PDB entry 3JD7 | electron microscopy, 3.90 A resolution | chains 1 and 4 of the 4 polymer chains in the assembly

Chain 1:
Name: Capsid protein VP1
Source organism: Coxsackievirus B3
UniProt: Q66282 (POLG_CXB3W); residues 1-281 here correspond to UniProt positions 571-851 (UniProt number = residue number + 570)
Chain sequence (281 residues; row label = number of the first residue in the row):
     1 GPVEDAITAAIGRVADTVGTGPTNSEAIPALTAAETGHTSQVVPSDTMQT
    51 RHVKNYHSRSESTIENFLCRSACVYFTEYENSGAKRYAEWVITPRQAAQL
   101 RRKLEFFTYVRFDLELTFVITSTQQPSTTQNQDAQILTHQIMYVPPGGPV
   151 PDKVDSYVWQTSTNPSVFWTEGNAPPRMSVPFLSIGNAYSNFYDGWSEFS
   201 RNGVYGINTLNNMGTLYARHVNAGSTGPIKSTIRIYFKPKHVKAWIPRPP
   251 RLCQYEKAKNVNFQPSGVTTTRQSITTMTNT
Not modelled in the structure: 1-11
UniProt features mapped onto this chain:
  - site: Thr281 (Cleavage)

Chain 4:
Name: Capsid protein VP4
Source organism: Coxsackievirus B3
UniProt: Q66282 (POLG_CXB3W); residue numbers follow UniProt; this construct covers 2-69
Chain sequence (68 residues; numbered 2 to 69; the number before each row is that of its first residue):
     2 GAQVSTQKTGAHETGLNASGNSIIHYTNINYYKDAASNSANRQDFTQDPS
    52 KFTEPVKDIMIKSLPALN
Not modelled in the structure: 13-24
UniProt features mapped onto this chain:
  - site: Asn69 (Cleavage)
  - lipidation: Gly2 (N-myristoyl glycine)

How chain 1 and chain 4 interact:
Pairs across the interface (33; chain 1 residue first):
  Gly12(1) with Phe46(4)
  Ala27(1) with Ser64(4)
  Ile28(1) with Lys63(4); Ser64(4)
  Thr32(1) with Ala67(4)
  Ala33(1) with Ala67(4)
  Thr36(1) with Val57(4)
  Gly37(1) with Pro56(4)
  His38(1) with Glu55(4)
  Thr39(1) with Thr54(4)
  Gln41(1) with Thr54(4); Glu55(4); Lys63(4)
  Asp46(1) with Lys63(4)
  Ser58(1) with Lys9(4), hydrogen bond
  Arg59(1) with Gln48(4), hydrogen bond
  Ser60(1) with Lys9(4); Phe46(4)
  Thr63(1) with Asp45(4)
  Glu65(1) with Ala41(4); Asn42(4); Arg43(4)
  Asn66(1) with Arg43(4), hydrogen bond
  Cys69(1) with Arg43(4), hydrogen bond
  Asp113(1) with Ala37(4)
  Ser179(1) with Ala37(4); Ser38(4)
  Pro181(1) with Ala37(4), hydrophobic
  Lys240(1) with Ala37(4); Asn39(4), hydrogen bond (side chain-backbone)
  His241(1) with Asn39(4); Ser40(4)
  Pro247(1) with Phe53(4)
Also at the interface, not in a pair above, chain 1 (28 interface residues in all): Pro29, Val42, Val180, Lys238
Also at the interface, not in a pair above, chain 4 (23 interface residues in all): Ala36, Met61, Pro66, Leu68

Overview:
The interface between chain 1 and chain 4 involves 28 residues on one side and 23 on the other, with 5
hydrogen bonds. Polar contacts include Ser58(1)-Lys9(4), Arg59(1)-Gln48(4) and Asn66(1)-Arg43(4).
Here chain 1 is Capsid protein VP1 and chain 4 is Capsid protein VP4, both from Coxsackievirus B3. Entry 3JD7
(The novel asymmetric entry intermediate of a picornavirus captured with nanodiscs) was determined by electron
microscopy.
